4IJ1 - chains A and B; structure by X-ray diffraction, 1.79 A resolution.

== Chain A (and B) ==
Protein: Anthranilate phosphoribosyltransferase
From: Mycobacterium tuberculosis
Notes: EC 2.4.2.18; chain B of this document is another copy of the same molecule, construct and numbering; everything in this record applies to it too
UniProtKB: P66992 (TRPD_MYCTU); residue numbers follow UniProt; this construct covers 2-370
Amino-acid sequence (380 residues; each row starts with the number of its first residue; numbering starts at 0):
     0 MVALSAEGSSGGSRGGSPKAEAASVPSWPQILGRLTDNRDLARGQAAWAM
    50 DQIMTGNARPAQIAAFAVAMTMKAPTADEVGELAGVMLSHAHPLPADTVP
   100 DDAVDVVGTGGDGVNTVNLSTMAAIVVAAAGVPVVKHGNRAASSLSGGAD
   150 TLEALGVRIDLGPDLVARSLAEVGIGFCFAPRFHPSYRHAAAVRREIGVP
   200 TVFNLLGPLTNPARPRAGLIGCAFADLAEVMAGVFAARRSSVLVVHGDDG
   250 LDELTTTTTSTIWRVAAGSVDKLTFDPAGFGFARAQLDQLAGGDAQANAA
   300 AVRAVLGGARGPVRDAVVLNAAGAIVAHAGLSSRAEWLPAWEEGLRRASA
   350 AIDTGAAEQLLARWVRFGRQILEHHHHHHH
Unresolved in the structure: 0-24, 111-114, 141-146, 333, 371-379 (chain B: 0-24, 110-113, 141-145, 334, 371-379)
Differences from the reference sequence: expression tag (1, 371-379)

== How chain A and chain B interact ==
Contacting residue pairs (29):
  P28(A) with G197(B); V198(B)
  L31(A) with I196(B)
  G32(A) with V198(B)
  L34(A) with M71(B)
  T35(A) with M71(B)
  R58(A) with E195(B), salt bridge
  A60(A) with A63(B); E195(B); I196(B)
  Q61(A) with E195(B), hydrogen bond (side chain-backbone)
  A63(A) with A60(B)
  A64(A) with V67(B), hydrophobic; I196(B), hydrophobic
  V67(A) with A64(B), hydrophobic
  A68(A) with V67(B), hydrophobic; M71(B), hydrophobic
  M71(A) with L34(B); A68(B), hydrophobic; M71(B), hydrophobic; K72(B)
  K72(A) with M71(B)
  E195(A) with R58(B); A60(B); Q61(B), hydrogen bond (backbone-side chain)
  I196(A) with L31(B); A60(B)
  V198(A) with L31(B), hydrophobic; T35(B)
Also at the interface, not in a pair above, chain A (20 interface residues in all): N37, P59, V192
Also at the interface, not in a pair above, chain B (19 interface residues in all): G32, P59, V192

== In short ==
20 residues of chain A face 19 of chain B across their interface, with 2 hydrogen bonds and 1 salt bridge.
Polar contacts include R58(A)-E195(B) and Q61(A)-E195(B).
Chain A and chain B are both Anthranilate phosphoribosyltransferase (Mycobacterium tuberculosis); the
structure, Bianthranilate-like analogue bound to anthranilate phosphoribosyltransferase (AnPRT; trpD) in
absence of substrates, was determined by X-ray diffraction (same publication as 4M0R and 4GIU).
